1I8K - chains A and C of the 3 polymer chains in the assembly; structure by X-ray diffraction, 1.80 A resolution.

Chain A:
Molecule: Epidermal growth factor receptor antibody MR1SCFV light chain
Source organism: Mus musculus
UniProt: Q8R028 (Q8R028); residues 1-107 here correspond to UniProt positions 136-242 (UniProt number = residue number + 135)
Amino-acid sequence (107 residues; numbered 1 to 107; the number before each row is that of its first residue):
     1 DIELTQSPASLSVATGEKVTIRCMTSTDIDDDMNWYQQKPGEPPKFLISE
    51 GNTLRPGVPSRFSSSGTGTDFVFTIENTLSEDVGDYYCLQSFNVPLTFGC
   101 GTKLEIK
Unresolved in the structure: 107
Cystine bridges: Cys23-Cys88
Differences from the reference sequence: engineered mutation Cys100 (Asp235 in Q8R028)

Chain C:
Molecule: Epidermal growth factor receptor, egfrviii peptide antigen
Notes: fragment: n-terminal fragment
Amino-acid sequence (12 residues; each row starts with the number of its first residue):
   499 EEKKGNYVVTDH
Unresolved in the structure: 499-500

Interface between chain A and chain C:
Contacting residue pairs (12; chain A residue first):
  Asp32(A) with Lys502(C)
  Glu50(A) with Lys502(C), salt bridge
  Ser91(A) with Lys502(C); Tyr505(C), hydrogen bond (backbone-side chain)
  Phe92(A) with Gly503(C); Asn504(C); Tyr505(C)
  Asn93(A) with Gly503(C); Asn504(C), hydrogen bond
  Val94(A) with Asn504(C), hydrogen bond (backbone-side chain); Tyr505(C)
  Leu96(A) with Tyr505(C), hydrophobic

In short:
7 residues of chain A face 4 of chain C across their interface, with 3 hydrogen bonds and 1 salt bridge. Among
the polar pairs are Glu50(A)-Lys502(C), Ser91(A)-Tyr505(C) and Asn93(A)-Asn504(C).
Here chain A is Epidermal growth factor receptor antibody MR1SCFV light chain (Mus musculus) and chain C is
Epidermal growth factor receptor, egfrviii peptide antigen. Entry 1I8K (Crystal structure of dsfv MR1 in
complex with the peptide antigen of the mutant epidermal growth ...) was determined by X-ray diffraction
together with 1I8I from the same study.
